PDB entry 9IAY | X-ray diffraction, 0.95 A resolution | chain A

# Chain A
Molecule: GTPase KRas
From: Homo sapiens
Notes: EC 3.6.5.2
UniProt: P01116 (RASK_HUMAN); numbering as in UniProt (aligned over 1-164)
Chain sequence (170 residues; row label = number of the first residue in the row; numbering starts at 0):
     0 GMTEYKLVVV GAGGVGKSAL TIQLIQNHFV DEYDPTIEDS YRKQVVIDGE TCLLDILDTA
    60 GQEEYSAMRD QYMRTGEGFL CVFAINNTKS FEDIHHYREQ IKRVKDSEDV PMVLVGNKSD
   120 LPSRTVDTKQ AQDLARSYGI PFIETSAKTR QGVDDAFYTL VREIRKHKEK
Not modelled in the structure: 168-169
Differences from the reference sequence: expression tag (0, 165-169); engineered mutation Ser118 (Cys in P01116), Gly151 (Arg in P01116), Asp153 (Glu in P01116)
Ion coordination: Mg2+: Ser17 (together with GDP)
Ligand contacts:
  - GDP (guanosine-5'-diphosphate): Ala11, Gly12, Gly13, Val14, Gly15, Lys16, Ser17, Ala18, Phe28, Asp30, Tyr32, Asn116, Lys117, Asp119, Leu120, Ser145, Ala146, Lys147
  - GDP-KRAS (WYU; (4S)-2-azanyl-4-methyl-4-[3-[2-[(2S)-2-methyl-1,4-diazepan-1-yl]pyrimidin-4-yl]-1,2,4-oxadiazol-5-yl]-6,7-dihydro-5H-1-benzothiophene-3-carbonitrile): Val9, Gly60, Gln61, Glu62, Glu63, Tyr64, Arg68, Asp69, Met72, Phe78, Asp92, His95, Tyr96, Gln99, Ile100, Arg102, Val103
UniProt features mapped onto this chain:
  - motif: Tyr32 to Tyr40 (Effector region)
  - binding site (GTP): Gly10 to Ala18, Val29 to Thr35, Ala59, Gly60, Asn116, Lys117, Asp119
  - modified residue: Met1 (N-acetylmethionine), Thr2 (N-acetylthreonine), Lys104 (N6-acetyllysine)
  - glycosylation: Thr35 (Microbial infection: O-linked (Glc) threonine)
  - natural variant: Lys5 (K5E: In NS3; K5N: In GASC), Gly10 (G10GG: In AML), Gly12 (G12A: In colorectal cancer samples; G12C: In lung carcinoma; G12D: In GASC, JMML and SFM; G12R: In lung cancer and bladder cancer; G12S: In GASC and JMML; G12V: In GASC), Gly13 (G13D: In GASC, JMML and OES; G13R: In pylocytic astrocytoma), Val14 (V14I: In NS3), Leu19 (L19F: In OES), Gln22 (Q22E: In CFC2; Q22R: In NS3), Pro34 (P34L: In NS3; P34Q: In NS3; P34R: In CFC2), Ile36 (I36M: In NS3), Thr58 (T58I: In NS3), Ala59 (A59T: In GASC), Gly60 (G60R: In CFC2; G60S: In NS3), 5 further natural variant entries in UniProt
  - mutagenesis: Asp38 (D38A: Decreased interaction with MAPKAP1/SIN1), Tyr40 (Y40A: Decreased interaction with MAPKAP1/SIN1), Gln61 (Q61L: Promotes GTP binding)

# Summary
Ligands of chain A: GDP and GDP-KRAS. Curated annotation (UniProt) lists 21 GTP-binding residues and 3
mutagenesis sites.
Chain A is GTPase KRas (Homo sapiens); the structure, Structure of 10 in complex with GDP-KRAS, was determined
by X-ray diffraction (same publication as 9IAP, 9IAW, 9IB4 and 9IB5).
